PDB entry 8HR1 | electron microscopy, 3.02 A resolution | chains B and I of the 11 polymer chains in the assembly

Chain B:
Protein: Histone H4
Organism: Homo sapiens
Reference sequence: A0A8D3AFV4 (A0A8D3AFV4_SCOMX); residues 19-101 here correspond to UniProt positions 10-92 (UniProt number = residue number - 9)
Chain sequence (83 residues; numbered 19 to 101; the number before each row is that of its first residue):
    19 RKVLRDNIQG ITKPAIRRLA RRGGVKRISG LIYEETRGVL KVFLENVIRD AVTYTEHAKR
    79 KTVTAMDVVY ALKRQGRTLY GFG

Chain I:
Molecule: 147-nt DNA strand
Organism: Homo sapiens
Sequence (147 nucleotides; each row starts with the number of its first residue; numbers below 1 keep their minus sign (DA-73 is residue -73)):
   -73 ACAGGATGTA TATATCTGAC ACGTGCCTGG AGACTAGGGA GTAATCCCCT TGGCGGTTAA
   -13 AACGCGGGGG ACAGCGCGTA CGTGCGTTTA AGCGGTGCTA GAGCTGTCTA CGACCAATTG
    47 AGCGGCCTCG GCACCGGGAT TCTCCAG

How chain B and chain I interact:
Residue-residue contacts (11):
  Arg35(B) - DG8(I)  salt bridge to the phosphate
  Arg45(B) - DC7(I)  sugar contact
  Arg45(B) - DG8(I)  salt bridge to the phosphate
  Ile46(B) - DC7(I)  sugar contact
  Ile46(B) - DG8(I)  hydrogen bond to the phosphate
  Ser47(B) - DC7(I)  phosphate contact
  Gly48(B) - DC7(I)  hydrogen bond to the phosphate
  Arg78(B) - DA28(I)  phosphate contact
  Lys79(B) - DG27(I)  phosphate contact
  Lys79(B) - DA28(I)  hydrogen bond to the phosphate
  Thr80(B) - DA28(I)  hydrogen bond to the phosphate
Also at the interface, not in a pair above, chain B (10 interface residues in all): Lys44, Lys77
Also at the interface, not in a pair above, chain I (5 interface residues in all): DG29

In short:
The interface between chain B and chain I involves 10 residues on one side and 5 on the other, with 4 hydrogen
bonds and 2 salt bridges. Polar pairs include Ile46(B)-DG8(I), Gly48(B)-DC7(I) and Lys79(B)-DA28(I).
Chain B is Histone H4 and chain I is a 147-nt DNA strand, both from Homo sapiens; the structure, Cryo-EM
structure of SSX1 bound to the unmodified nucleosome at a resolution of 3.02 angstrom, was determined by
electron microscopy.
